Entry 8ASC (X-ray diffraction, 2.95 A resolution); this record covers chains B and C of the 18 polymer chains in the assembly.

Chain B:
Protein: X-ray repair cross-complementing protein 5
Organism: Homo sapiens
Notes: EC 3.6.4.-
UniProtKB: P13010 (XRCC5_HUMAN); residues 2-555 here = UniProt positions 2-555
Chain sequence (572 residues; each row starts with the number of its first residue; numbers below 1 keep their minus sign (Met-16 is residue -16)):
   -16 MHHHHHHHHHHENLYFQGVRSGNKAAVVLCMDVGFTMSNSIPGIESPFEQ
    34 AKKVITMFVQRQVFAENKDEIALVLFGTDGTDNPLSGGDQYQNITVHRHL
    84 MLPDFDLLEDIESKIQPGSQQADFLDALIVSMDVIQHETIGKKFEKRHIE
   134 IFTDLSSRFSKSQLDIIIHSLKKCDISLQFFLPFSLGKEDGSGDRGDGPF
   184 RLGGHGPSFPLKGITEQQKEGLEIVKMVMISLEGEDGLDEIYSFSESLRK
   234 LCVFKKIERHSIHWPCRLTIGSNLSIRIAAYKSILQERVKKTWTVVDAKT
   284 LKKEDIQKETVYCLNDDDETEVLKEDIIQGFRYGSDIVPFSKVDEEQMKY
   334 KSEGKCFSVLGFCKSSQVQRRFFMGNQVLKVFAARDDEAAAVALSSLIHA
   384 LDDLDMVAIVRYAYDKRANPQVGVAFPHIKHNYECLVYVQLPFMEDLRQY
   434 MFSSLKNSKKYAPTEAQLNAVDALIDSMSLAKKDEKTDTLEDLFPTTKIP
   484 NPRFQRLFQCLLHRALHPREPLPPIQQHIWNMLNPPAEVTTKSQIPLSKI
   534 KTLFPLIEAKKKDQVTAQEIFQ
Unresolved in the structure: -16 to 5, 176-181, 467-468, 545-555
Differences from the reference sequence: initiating methionine (-16); expression tag (-15 to 1)
Swiss-Prot annotation at these positions:
  - region: Leu138 to Leu165 (Leucine-zipper)
  - modified residue: Lys144 (N6-acetyllysine), Ser255 (Phosphoserine), Ser258 (Phosphoserine), Lys265 (N6-acetyllysine), Ser318 (Phosphoserine), Lys332 (N6-acetyllysine), Thr535 (Phosphothreonine)
  - cross-link (Glycyl lysine isopeptide (Lys-Gly)): Lys195 (interchain with G-Cter in SUMO2), Lys532 (interchain with G-Cter in SUMO2), Lys534 (interchain with G-Cter in SUMO2)

Chain C:
Molecule: 30-nt DNA strand
Sequence (30 nucleotides; numbered 0 to 29; the number before each row is that of its first residue; numbering starts at 0):
     0 CGGATCGAGGGCCCGATATCTAGAGGGATC
Unresolved in the structure: 19-29

How chain B and chain C interact:
Pairs across the interface (7; chain B residue first):
  Arg271(B) - DT4(C)  sugar contact
  Arg271(B) - DC5(C)  salt bridge to the phosphate
  Thr275(B) - DG6(C)  phosphate contact
  Lys286(B) - DA7(C)  salt bridge to the phosphate
  Arg400(B) - DG10(C)  sugar contact
  Arg431(B) - DG2(C)  salt bridge to the phosphate
  Arg486(B) - DC5(C)  salt bridge to the phosphate
Interface residues without a listed pair, chain B (8 interface residues in all): Val272, Trp276

In short:
The interface between chain B and chain C involves 8 residues on one side and 6 on the other, with 4 salt
bridges. Polar contacts include Arg271(B)-DC5(C), Lys286(B)-DA7(C) and Arg431(B)-DG2(C).
Chain B is X-ray repair cross-complementing protein 5 (Homo sapiens) and chain C is a 30-nt DNA strand; the
structure, Ku70/80 binds to the Ku-binding motif of PAXX, was determined by X-ray diffraction (same
publication as 7ZYG, 8BH3, 8BHV, 8BHY and 7ZWA).
